4V2T - chains 0 and 1 of the 39 polymer chains in the assembly; structure by electron microscopy, 11.00 A resolution (very low resolution: no residue pairs are listed; an interface is given only as per-side residue counts).

== Chain 0 ==
Name: Pleurotolysin A
From: Pleurotus ostreatus
UniProtKB: Q8X1M9 (Q8X1M9_PLEOS); residues 1-135 here correspond to UniProt positions 2-136 (UniProt number = residue number + 1)
Sequence (135 residues; row label = number of the first residue in the row):
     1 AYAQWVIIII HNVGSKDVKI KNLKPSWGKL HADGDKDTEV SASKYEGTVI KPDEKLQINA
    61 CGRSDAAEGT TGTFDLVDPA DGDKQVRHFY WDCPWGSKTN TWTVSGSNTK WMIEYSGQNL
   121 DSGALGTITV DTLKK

== Chain 1 ==
Name: Pleurotolysin B
From: Pleurotus ostreatus
UniProtKB: Q5W9E8 (Q5W9E8_PLEOS); residues 2-475 here correspond to UniProt positions 50-523 (UniProt number = residue number + 48)
Sequence (474 residues; row label = number of the first residue in the row):
     2 QAGDTLNDVI QDPTRRNKLI NDNNLLKGII MGRDGPVPSS RELIVRPDTL RAIINNRATI
    62 ETTTMEAEFT ETLMESNYNS ASVKVSAPFI TANSEYSESS SFKNTETEKS MYTSSRYLFP
   122 QGRIDFTTPD SGFDDVIKLS PQFTSGVQAA LAKATGTEKR EALQNLFQEY GHVFRTKVHI
   182 GGVLSAHTME TFSRSENETE VKQDVKAGLE GAVKGWGGGA TAGHGNTQGT ITTSQNRKLN
   242 VKYIVNGGDY TKIQNTEEWV ASTNQSEHWR VIEVTEVTAV ADLLPQPIRG QVKDLLKPLL
   302 GKWVDVEKVP GLESLPVSVY RPKGAIPAGW FWLGDTADAS KALLVKPTLP ARSGRNPALT
   362 SLHQGSGMTE QPFVDLPQYQ YLSTYFGSFA HDTPPGSTLR GLRPDHVLPG RYEMHGDTIS
   422 TAVYVTRPVD VPFPEDECFD LKSLVRVKLP GSGNPPKPRS ALKKSMVLFD SGEK
From the paper describing this entry:
  - conformationally variable residues: Asn80 to Glu99, Asp250 to Asn265

== Chain 0 / chain 1 interface ==
Chains 0 and 1 do not touch in the deposited assembly.

== Summary ==
No residue of chain 0 is in contact with chain 1. The paper reports conformational variability at Asn80(1) and
Asp250(1).
Chain 0 is Pleurotolysin A and chain 1 is Pleurotolysin B, both from Pleurotus ostreatus; the structure,
Membrane embedded pleurotolysin pore with 13 fold symmetry, was determined by electron microscopy.
